2V0H - chain A; structure by X-ray diffraction, 1.79 A resolution.

[Chain A]
Protein: Bifunctional protein glmu
Source organism: Haemophilus influenzae
Notes: EC 2.-.-.-
Reference sequence: P43889 (GLMU_HAEIN); numbering as in UniProt (aligned over 1-456)
Amino-acid sequence (456 residues; row label = number of the first residue in the row):
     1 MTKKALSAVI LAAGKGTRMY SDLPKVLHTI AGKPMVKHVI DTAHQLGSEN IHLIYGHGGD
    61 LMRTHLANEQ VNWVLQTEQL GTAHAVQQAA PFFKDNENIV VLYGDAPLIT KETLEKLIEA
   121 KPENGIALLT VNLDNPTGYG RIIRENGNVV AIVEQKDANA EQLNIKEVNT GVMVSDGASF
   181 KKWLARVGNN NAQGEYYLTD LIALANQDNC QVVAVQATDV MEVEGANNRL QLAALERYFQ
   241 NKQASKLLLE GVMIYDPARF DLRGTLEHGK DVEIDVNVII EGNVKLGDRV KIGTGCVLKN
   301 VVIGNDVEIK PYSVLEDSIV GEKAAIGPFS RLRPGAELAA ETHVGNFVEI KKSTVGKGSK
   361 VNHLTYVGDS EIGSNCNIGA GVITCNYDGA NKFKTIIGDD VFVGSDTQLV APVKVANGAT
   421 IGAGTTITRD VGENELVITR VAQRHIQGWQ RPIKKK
Unresolved in the structure: 1-3, 454-456
Bound ions: Co2+ site 1 near Asp406 (its only coordinating residue here)
Swiss-Prot annotation at these positions:
  - region: Leu230 to Glu250 (Linker)
  - active site: His363 (Proton acceptor)
  - binding site (UDP-N-acetyl-alpha-D-glucosamine): Leu11 to Gly14, Lys25, Gln76, Gly81, Thr82, Tyr103 to Asp105, Gly140, Glu154, Asn169, Asn227, Arg333, Lys351, Tyr366, Asn377
  - binding site (Mg(2+)): Asp105, Asn227
  - binding site (acetyl-CoA): Ala380, Asn386, Tyr387, Ser405, Ala423, Arg440
  - mutagenesis: Lys25 (K25A: No pyrophosphorylase activity), Gln76 (Q76A: No pyrophosphorylase activity), Tyr103 (Y103A: Reduces the pyrophosphorylase activity), Asp105 (D105A: No pyrophosphorylase activity), Val223 (V223A: Reduces slightly the pyrophosphorylase activity), Glu224 (E224A: Reduces the pyrophosphorylase activity)
From the paper describing this entry:
  - mutagenesis - K25A, Q76A, D105A: abolished catalytic activity
  - mutagenesis - Y103A, V223A, E224A: unchanged catalytic activity
  - catalytic residues: Lys25, Asp105 (proposed by the authors, not directly observed)

[Summary]
UniProt lists active-site residue His363, 19 UDP-N-acetyl-alpha-D-glucosamine-binding residues, Mg2+-binding
residues Asp105 and Asn227 and 6 acetyl-CoA-binding residues. From the paper: catalytic residues Lys25 and
Asp105; K25A, Q76A and D105A abolish catalytic activity; 6 substitutions were tested in all.
Chain A is Bifunctional protein glmu (Haemophilus influenzae); the structure, Characterization of Substrate
Binding and Catalysis of the Potential Antibacterial Target N-acetylglucosamine-1-phosphate Uridyltransferase
(GlmU), was determined by X-ray diffraction (same publication as 2V0I, 2V0J, 2V0K and 2V0L).
